Entry 1R52 (X-ray diffraction, 2.89 A resolution); this record covers chains B and C of the 4 polymer chains in the assembly.

# Chain B (and C)
Molecule: Chorismate synthase
From: Saccharomyces cerevisiae
Notes: EC 4.2.3.5; chain C of this document is another copy of the same molecule, construct and numbering; everything in this record applies to it too
Reference sequence: P28777 (AROC_YEAST); residue numbers follow UniProt; this construct covers 1-376
Chain sequence (382 residues; each row starts with the number of its first residue):
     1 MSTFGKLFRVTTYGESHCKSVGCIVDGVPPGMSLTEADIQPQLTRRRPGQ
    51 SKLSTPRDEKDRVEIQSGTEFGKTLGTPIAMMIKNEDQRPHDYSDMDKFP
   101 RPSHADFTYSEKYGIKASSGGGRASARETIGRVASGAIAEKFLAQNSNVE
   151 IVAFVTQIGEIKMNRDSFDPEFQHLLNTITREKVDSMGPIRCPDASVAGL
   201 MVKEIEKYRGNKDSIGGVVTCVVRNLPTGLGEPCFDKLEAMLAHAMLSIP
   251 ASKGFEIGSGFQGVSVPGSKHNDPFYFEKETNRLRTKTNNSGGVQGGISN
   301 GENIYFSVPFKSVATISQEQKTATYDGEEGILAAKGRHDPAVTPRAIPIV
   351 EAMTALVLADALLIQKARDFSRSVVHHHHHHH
Not modelled in the structure: 48-61, 85-126, 277-285, 314-336, 371-382 (chain C: 48-60, 85-126, 277-285, 314-336, 371-382)
Sequence notes: expression tag (377-382)
Curated features (UniProtKB/Swiss-Prot):
  - active site: His17, His104, Asp339
  - modified residue: Ser2 (N-acetylserine)

# Chain B / chain C interface
Residue-residue contacts (50; chain B residue first):
  Met1(B) - Arg9(C)
  Met1(B) - Asp26(C)
  Ser2(B) - Asp26(C)  hydrogen bond (backbone-side chain)
  Ser2(B) - Pro78(C)
  Arg9(B) - Met1(C)
  Thr11(B) - Thr11(C)
  Thr12(B) - Pro78(C)
  Tyr13(B) - Ile24(C)  hydrophobic
  Tyr13(B) - Gln66(C)
  Tyr13(B) - Ser67(C)
  Tyr13(B) - Pro78(C)  hydrophobic
  Tyr13(B) - Ala80(C)  hydrophobic
  Glu15(B) - Ser67(C)
  Glu15(B) - Gly68(C)  hydrogen bond (side chain-backbone)
  Glu15(B) - Leu75(C)
  Glu15(B) - Thr77(C)  hydrogen bond
  Glu15(B) - Pro78(C)
  His17(B) - Thr69(C)
  His17(B) - Glu70(C)  salt bridge
  His17(B) - Leu75(C)
  Cys18(B) - Gln66(C)
  Ser20(B) - Gln66(C)  hydrogen bond
  Ile24(B) - Thr11(C)
  Ile24(B) - Tyr13(C)  hydrophobic
  Asp26(B) - Met1(C)
  Asp26(B) - Ser2(C)  hydrogen bond (side chain-backbone)
  Gln66(B) - Tyr13(C)
  Gln66(B) - Cys18(C)
  Gln66(B) - Ser20(C)  hydrogen bond
  Gln66(B) - Met82(C)
  Ser67(B) - Tyr13(C)
  Ser67(B) - Glu15(C)
  Gly68(B) - Glu15(C)  hydrogen bond (backbone-side chain)
  Thr69(B) - His17(C)
  Glu70(B) - His17(C)  salt bridge
  Leu75(B) - Glu15(C)
  Leu75(B) - His17(C)
  Gly76(B) - Arg127(C)
  Thr77(B) - Glu15(C)  hydrogen bond
  Thr77(B) - Arg127(C)
  Pro78(B) - Ser2(C)
  Pro78(B) - Thr12(C)
  Pro78(B) - Tyr13(C)  hydrophobic
  Pro78(B) - Glu15(C)
  Pro78(B) - Arg127(C)
  Ala80(B) - Tyr13(C)  hydrophobic
  Met82(B) - Gln66(C)
  Met82(B) - Met82(C)  hydrophobic
  Arg127(B) - Thr77(C)
  Arg127(B) - Pro78(C)
Other interface residues (no listed pair), chain B (27 interface residues in all): Thr3, Gly14, Lys19
Other interface residues (no listed pair), chain C (26 interface residues in all): Thr3, Gly14, Gly76

# In short
27 residues of chain B and 26 residues of chain C are in contact, with 8 hydrogen bonds and 2 salt bridges.
Polar contacts include His17(B)-Glu70(C), Ser2(B)-Asp26(C) and Glu15(B)-Gly68(C). UniProt lists 3 active-site
residues on chain B.
Chain B and chain C are both Chorismate synthase (Saccharomyces cerevisiae); the structure, Crystal structure
of the bifunctional chorismate synthase from Saccharomyces cerevisiae, was determined by X-ray diffraction
(same publication as 1R53).
